9J83 - chains A and C of the 4 polymer chains in the assembly; structure by electron microscopy, 3.61 A resolution.

== Chain A ==
Name: Putative zinc metalloprotease aq_1964
From: Aquifex aeolicus VF5
Notes: EC 3.4.24.-
UniProtKB: O67776 (Y1964_AQUAE); residue numbers follow UniProt; this construct covers 1-429
Amino-acid sequence (441 residues; numbered 1 to 441; the number before each row is that of its first residue):
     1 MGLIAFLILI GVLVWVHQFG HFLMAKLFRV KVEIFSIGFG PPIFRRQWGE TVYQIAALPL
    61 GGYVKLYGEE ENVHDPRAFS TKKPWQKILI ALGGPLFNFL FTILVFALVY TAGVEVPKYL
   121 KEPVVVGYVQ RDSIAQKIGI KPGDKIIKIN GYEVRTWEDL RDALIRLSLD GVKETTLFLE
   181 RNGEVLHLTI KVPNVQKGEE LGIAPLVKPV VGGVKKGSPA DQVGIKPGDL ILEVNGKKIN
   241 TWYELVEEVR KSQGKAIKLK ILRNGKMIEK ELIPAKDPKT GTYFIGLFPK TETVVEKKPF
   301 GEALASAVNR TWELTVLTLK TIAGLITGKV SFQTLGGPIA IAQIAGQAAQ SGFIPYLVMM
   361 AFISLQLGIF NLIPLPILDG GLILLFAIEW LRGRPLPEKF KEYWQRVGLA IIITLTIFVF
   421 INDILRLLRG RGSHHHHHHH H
Not modelled in the structure: 430-441
Modified positions: Met1 (N-formylmethionine; FME); Asn150 (l-3-aminosuccinimide; SNN)
Differences from the reference sequence: engineered mutation Gln18 (Glu in O67776); expression tag (430-441)
Ion coordination: Zn2+: His17, His21, Asp379 (shared with UNK_3(C) of chain C)
Swiss-Prot annotation at these positions:
  - binding site (Zn(2+)): His17, His21

== Chain C ==
Name: unknown peptide
From: Escherichia coli
Amino-acid sequence (15 residues; each row starts with the number of its first residue; X marks 15 residues of unknown identity (built as UNK)):
     1 XXXXXXXXXX XXXXX
Ion coordination: Zn2+: UNK_3 (shared with His17(A), His21(A), Asp379(A) of chain A)

== Interface between chain A and chain C ==
Interface residues of chain A (facing chain C), 29 residues: His17, Gln18, His21, Leu60, Gly61, Gly62, Tyr63, Val64, Leu66, Glu69, Arg161, Gln196, Arg310, Leu314, Thr321, Thr334, Leu335, Gly336, Ile341, Phe362, Ile363, Gln366, Leu367, Phe370, Asn371, Ile377, Asp379, Leu382, Ile412

== Overview ==
No residue of chain A is in contact with chain C. His17(A), His21(A), Asp379(A) and UNK_3(C) form the Zn2+
site. From UniProt: Zn2+-binding residues His17(A) and His21(A) on chain A.
Here chain A is Putative zinc metalloprotease aq_1964 (Aquifex aeolicus VF5) and chain C is unknown peptide
(Escherichia coli). Entry 9J83 (Cryo-EM structure of Aquifex aeolicus RseP E18Q mutant in complex with Fab)
was determined by electron microscopy together with 8ZAY and 9J82 from the same study.
